PDB entry 7K93 | X-ray diffraction, 2.89 A resolution | chains A and B of the 4 polymer chains in the assembly

Chain A (and B):
Name: Non-structural protein 1
Organism: Dengue virus 2
Notes: EC 3.4.21.91, 3.6.1.15, 3.6.4.13; chain B of this document is another copy of the same molecule, construct and numbering; everything in this record applies to it too
UniProtKB: D0EPS0 (D0EPS0_9FLAV); residues 0-352 here correspond to UniProt positions 775-1127 (UniProt number = residue number + 775)
Amino-acid sequence (376 residues; row label = number of the first residue in the row; numbers below 1 keep their minus sign (Ala-23 is residue -23)):
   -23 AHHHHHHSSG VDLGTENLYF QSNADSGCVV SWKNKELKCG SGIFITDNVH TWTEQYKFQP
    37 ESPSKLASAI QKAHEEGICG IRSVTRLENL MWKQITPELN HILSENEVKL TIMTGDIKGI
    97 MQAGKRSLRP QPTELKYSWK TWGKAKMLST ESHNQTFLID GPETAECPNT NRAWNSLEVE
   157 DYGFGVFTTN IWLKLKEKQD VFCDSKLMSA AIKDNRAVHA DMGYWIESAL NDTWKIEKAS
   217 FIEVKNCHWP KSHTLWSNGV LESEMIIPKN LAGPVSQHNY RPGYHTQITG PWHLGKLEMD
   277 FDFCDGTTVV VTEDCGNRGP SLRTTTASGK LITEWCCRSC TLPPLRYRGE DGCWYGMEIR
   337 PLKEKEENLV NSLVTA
Not modelled in the structure: -23 to -8, 108-131, 159-164, 350-352 (chain B: -23 to -2, 107-129, 162-163, 352)
Disulfides: Cys4-Cys15, Cys55-Cys143, Cys179-Cys223, Cys280-Cys329, Cys291-Cys312, Cys313-Cys316
Covalent attachments: N-acetylglucosamine (NAG) linked to Asn207
Differences from the reference sequence: expression tag (-23 to -1)
What the authors report for this chain:
  - mutagenesis - D281P: unchanged binding to 2B7 single chain fab variable region
  - mutagenesis - W115A/W118A/G119A: decreased binding to cell surface

Interface between chain A and chain B:
Residue-residue contacts (119; chain A residue first):
  Asn-7(A) - Arg324(B)
  Tyr-5(A) - Arg322(B)
  Tyr-5(A) - Arg324(B)  hydrogen bond
  Gln-3(A) - His26(B)  hydrogen bond
  Gln-3(A) - Glu274(B)
  Ser-2(A) - Lys9(B)  hydrogen bond (backbone-side chain)
  Asn-1(A) - Lys9(B)  hydrogen bond
  Asn-1(A) - Arg192(B)
  Ala0(A) - Ser7(B)
  Ala0(A) - Arg192(B)
  Asp1(A) - Val5(B)
  Asp1(A) - Val6(B)
  Asp1(A) - Ser7(B)  hydrogen bond
  Asp1(A) - Phe20(B)
  Asp1(A) - Lys189(B)  salt bridge
  Asp1(A) - Arg192(B)  salt bridge
  Ser2(A) - Val5(B)
  Ser2(A) - Val6(B)  hydrogen bond (backbone-backbone)
  Ser2(A) - Trp8(B)
  Gly3(A) - Cys4(B)
  Gly3(A) - Val5(B)
  Gly3(A) - Phe20(B)
  Cys4(A) - Gly3(B)
  Cys4(A) - Cys4(B)  hydrogen bond (backbone-backbone)
  Val5(A) - Asp1(B)
  Val5(A) - Ser2(B)
  Val5(A) - Gly3(B)
  Val5(A) - Phe20(B)  hydrophobic
  Val6(A) - Asp1(B)
  Val6(A) - Ser2(B)  hydrogen bond (backbone-backbone)
  Ser7(A) - Ala0(B)
  Ser7(A) - Asp1(B)  hydrogen bond
  Trp8(A) - Ala0(B)
  Trp8(A) - Ser2(B)
  Lys9(A) - Asn-1(B)
  Lys11(A) - Phe160(B)
  Lys14(A) - Gln31(B)
  Lys14(A) - Tyr32(B)
  Gly16(A) - Phe20(B)
  Ser17(A) - Thr22(B)
  Ser17(A) - Asp23(B)  hydrogen bond (backbone-backbone)
  Gly18(A) - Ile21(B)
  Gly18(A) - Trp201(B)
  Ile19(A) - Ile19(B)
  Ile19(A) - Phe20(B)
  Ile19(A) - Ile21(B)  hydrogen bond (backbone-backbone)
  Ile19(A) - Ala187(B)  hydrophobic
  Ile19(A) - Arg192(B)
  Phe20(A) - Asp1(B)
  Phe20(A) - Gly3(B)
  Phe20(A) - Val5(B)  hydrophobic
  Phe20(A) - Gly16(B)
  Phe20(A) - Ile19(B)
  Phe20(A) - Phe20(B)  hydrophobic
  Phe20(A) - Lys189(B)  hydrogen bond (backbone-side chain)
  Ile21(A) - Gly18(B)
  Ile21(A) - Ile19(B)  hydrogen bond (backbone-backbone)
  Ile21(A) - Ile188(B)
  Ile21(A) - Lys189(B)
  Thr22(A) - Ser17(B)
  Asp23(A) - Ser17(B)  hydrogen bond (backbone-backbone)
  Gln31(A) - Lys14(B)
  Tyr32(A) - Lys14(B)
  Tyr158(A) - Asn10(B)
  Tyr158(A) - Asp190(B)
  Thr165(A) - Glu12(B)
  Ser181(A) - Asn191(B)
  Lys182(A) - Asn191(B)
  Ser185(A) - Ile188(B)
  Ser185(A) - Lys189(B)
  Ala186(A) - Ala187(B)
  Ala186(A) - Ile188(B)  hydrogen bond (backbone-backbone)
  Ala187(A) - Ile19(B)  hydrophobic
  Ala187(A) - Ala186(B)
  Ile188(A) - Ile21(B)
  Ile188(A) - Ser185(B)
  Ile188(A) - Ala186(B)  hydrogen bond (backbone-backbone)
  Ile188(A) - Ser228(B)
  Ile188(A) - His229(B)
  Lys189(A) - Asp1(B)  salt bridge
  Lys189(A) - Phe20(B)  hydrogen bond (side chain-backbone)
  Lys189(A) - Ile21(B)
  Lys189(A) - Met184(B)
  Lys189(A) - Ser185(B)
  Asp190(A) - Tyr158(B)
  Asp190(A) - Lys182(B)  salt bridge
  Asn191(A) - Ser181(B)
  Asn191(A) - Lys182(B)
  Asn191(A) - His229(B)  hydrogen bond
  Arg192(A) - Ala0(B)
  Arg192(A) - Asp1(B)
  Arg192(A) - Gly18(B)  hydrogen bond (side chain-backbone)
  Arg192(A) - Ile19(B)
  Trp201(A) - Gly18(B)
  Glu203(A) - Asn-1(B)
  Trp210(A) - His229(B)
  Lys214(A) - Asn-1(B)
  Lys227(A) - Trp232(B)
  Lys227(A) - Asn234(B)
  Ser228(A) - Trp232(B)
  Ser228(A) - His254(B)  hydrogen bond (backbone-side chain)
  His229(A) - Ile188(B)
  His229(A) - Asn191(B)  hydrogen bond
  His229(A) - Trp210(B)
  Thr230(A) - Thr230(B)
  Thr230(A) - Leu231(B)
  Thr230(A) - Trp232(B)  hydrogen bond (backbone-backbone)
  Leu231(A) - Thr230(B)
  Leu231(A) - Leu231(B)  hydrophobic
  Trp232(A) - Lys227(B)
  Trp232(A) - Ser228(B)
  Trp232(A) - Thr230(B)  hydrogen bond (backbone-backbone)
  Trp232(A) - Ser233(B)
  Ser233(A) - Trp232(B)
  Ser233(A) - Ser233(B)  hydrogen bond (side chain-backbone)
  Ser233(A) - Asn234(B)  hydrogen bond
  Asn234(A) - Lys227(B)
  Asn234(A) - Ser233(B)  hydrogen bond
  His254(A) - Ser228(B)  hydrogen bond (side chain-backbone)
Interface residues without a listed pair, chain A (58 interface residues in all): Asn10, Glu12, Leu13, Cys15, Met184, Val194
Interface residues without a listed pair, chain B (58 interface residues in all): Leu13, Gly159, Gly161, Thr165, Val194, Ser216

Overview:
Chain A and chain B each contribute 58 residues to their interface; the contacts include 27 hydrogen bonds and
4 salt bridges. Polar pairs include Asp1(A)-Lys189(B), Asp1(A)-Arg192(B) and Asp190(A)-Lys182(B). From the
paper: W115A/W118A/G119A of chain A reduce binding to cell surface; D281P of chain A leaves binding to 2B7
single chain fab variable region unchanged.
Chain A and chain B are both Non-structural protein 1 (Dengue virus 2); the structure, DENV2 NS1 in complex
with neutralizing 2B7 single chain Fab variable region (scFv), was determined by X-ray diffraction together
with 6WEQ and 6WER from the same study.
